7LDG - chains A and B of the 4 polymer chains in the assembly; structure by X-ray diffraction, 2.56 A resolution.

Chain A:
Name: Heat shock factor 2-binding protein
From: Homo sapiens
Notes: fragment: aa83-334
UniProt: O75031 (HSF2B_HUMAN); residues 83-334 here = UniProt positions 83-334
Chain sequence (253 residues; numbered 82 to 334; the number before each row is that of its first residue):
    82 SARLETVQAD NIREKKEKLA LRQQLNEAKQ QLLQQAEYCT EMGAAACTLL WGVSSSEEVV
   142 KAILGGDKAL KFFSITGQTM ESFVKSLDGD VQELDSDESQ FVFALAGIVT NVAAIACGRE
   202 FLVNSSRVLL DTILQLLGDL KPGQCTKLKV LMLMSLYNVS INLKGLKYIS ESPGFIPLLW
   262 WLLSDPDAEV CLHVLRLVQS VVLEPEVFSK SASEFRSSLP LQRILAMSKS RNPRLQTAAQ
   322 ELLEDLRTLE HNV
Not modelled in the structure: 82-104, 169-174, 331-334
Modified residues: Mse123, Mse161, Mse233, Mse235, Mse308 (selenomethionine; parent Met)
Differences from the reference sequence: expression tag (82)
Swiss-Prot annotation at these positions:
  - natural variant: Ser167 (S167L: In POF19)
  - mutagenesis: Arg200 (R200T: Abolishes interaction with BRCA2)
From the paper describing this entry:
  - self-association interface (contacts with another copy of this molecule); pairs are residue here / residue on that copy: Cys120-Cys120 (disulfide), Glu122-Lys152 (salt bridge), Leu130, Leu131, Phe153
  - mutagenesis - D326H: unchanged binding to Breast cancer type 2 susceptibility protein (chain B)

Chain B:
Name: Breast cancer type 2 susceptibility protein
From: Homo sapiens
Notes: fragment: MEILB2-binding domain (aa2271-2335)
UniProt: P51587 (BRCA2_HUMAN); residues 2271-2335 here = UniProt positions 2271-2335
Chain sequence (66 residues; each row starts with the number of its first residue):
  2270 MKRRGEPLIL VGEPSIKRNL LNEFDRIIEN QEKSLKASKS TPDGTIKDRR LFMHHVSLEP
  2330 ITCVPF
Not modelled in the structure: 2270-2285
Modified residues: Mse2270 (selenomethionine); Mse2322 (selenomethionine; parent Met)
Differences from the reference sequence: initiating methionine (2270)
Swiss-Prot annotation at these positions:
  - natural variant: Gly2274 (G2274V: In BC), Glu2275 (E2275G: In BC; uncertain significance), Phe2293 (F2293L: In BC; uncertain significance)
From the paper describing this entry:
  - mutagenesis - D2294R, H2324D: unchanged binding to Heat shock factor 2-binding protein (chain A)

Chain A / chain B interface:
Contacting residue pairs - 43 pairs, chain A then chain B:
  Trp132(A) with Cys2332(B), hydrogen bond (side chain-backbone); Pro2334(B), hydrophobic
  Ser136(A) with Thr2331(B); Val2333(B)
  Asn192(A) with Thr2331(B); Cys2332(B), hydrogen bond (side chain-backbone)
  Ala195(A) with Pro2329(B); Ile2330(B); Thr2331(B)
  Ala197(A) with Asp2312(B); Asp2317(B)
  Cys198(A) with Asp2312(B)
  Arg200(A) with Asp2317(B), salt bridge; Pro2329(B)
  Glu201(A) with Lys2316(B)
  Leu232(A) with Cys2332(B), hydrophobic
  Mse235(A) with Ile2330(B), hydrophobic
  Tyr238(A) with Leu2327(B); Glu2328(B), hydrogen bond (side chain-backbone)
  Asn239(A) with Pro2329(B); Ile2330(B), hydrogen bond (side chain-backbone)
  Ser241(A) with Arg2318(B), hydrogen bond (backbone-side chain)
  Ile242(A) with Asp2317(B); Arg2318(B), hydrogen bond (backbone-backbone); Leu2320(B), hydrophobic; Glu2328(B); Pro2329(B)
  Asn243(A) with Lys2316(B), hydrogen bond (side chain-backbone); Asp2317(B)
  Leu244(A) with Lys2316(B), hydrogen bond (backbone-backbone); Arg2318(B)
  Leu247(A) with Arg2318(B)
  His274(A) with Ile2330(B)
  Arg277(A) with Ile2330(B)
  Ser281(A) with Arg2318(B), hydrogen bond; Leu2327(B)
  Leu284(A) with Mse2322(B), hydrophobic; His2324(B); Val2325(B), hydrophobic; Leu2327(B), hydrophobic
  Glu322(A) with His2324(B); Val2325(B)
  Asp326(A) with His2324(B), salt bridge
Interface residues without a listed pair, chain A (29 interface residues in all): Gly133, Gly188, Thr191, Lys245, Gln280, Glu285
Interface residues without a listed pair, chain B (17 interface residues in all): Gly2313
The authors on this interface:
  - residue pairs: Trp132(A)-Pro2334(B), Arg200(A)-Asp2317(B) (salt bridge), Asp326(A)-His2324(B)
  - interface residues, chain A: Asn192(A), Tyr238(A), Asn239(A), Ser241(A), Leu244(A), Ser281(A)
  - hot spots on chain A (mutagenesis) - R200D: abolished binding to Breast cancer type 2 susceptibility protein (chain B)
  - interface residues, chain B: Lys2316(B)

Summary:
29 residues of chain A and 17 residues of chain B are in contact; the contacts include 9 hydrogen bonds and 2
salt bridges. Among the polar pairs are Arg200(A)-Asp2317(B), Asp326(A)-His2324(B) and Trp132(A)-Cys2332(B).
The paper describes contacts between Trp132(A) and Pro2334(B) and Asp326(A) and His2324(B); a salt bridge
between Arg200(A) and Asp2317(B). The paper reports that R200D of chain A abolishes binding to Breast cancer
type 2 susceptibility protein (chain B); interface residues Asn192(A), Tyr238(A) and Lys2316(B) among others;
4 substitutions were tested in all.
Chain A is Heat shock factor 2-binding protein and chain B is Breast cancer type 2 susceptibility protein,
both from Homo sapiens; the structure, Crystal structure of the MEILB2-BRCA2 complex, was determined by X-ray
diffraction.
